PDB entry 4A6T | X-ray diffraction, 1.80 A resolution | chains A and B

[Chain A]
Molecule: Omega transaminase
Organism: Chromobacterium violaceum
Notes: EC 2.6.1.18, 2.6.1.62
UniProtKB: Q7NWG4 (Q7NWG4_CHRVO); residue numbers follow UniProt; this construct covers 1-252, 254-459
Amino-acid sequence (459 residues; each row starts with the number of its first residue; note: 1 number in that range is skipped by the numbering (no residue carries it; nothing is unmodelled there)):
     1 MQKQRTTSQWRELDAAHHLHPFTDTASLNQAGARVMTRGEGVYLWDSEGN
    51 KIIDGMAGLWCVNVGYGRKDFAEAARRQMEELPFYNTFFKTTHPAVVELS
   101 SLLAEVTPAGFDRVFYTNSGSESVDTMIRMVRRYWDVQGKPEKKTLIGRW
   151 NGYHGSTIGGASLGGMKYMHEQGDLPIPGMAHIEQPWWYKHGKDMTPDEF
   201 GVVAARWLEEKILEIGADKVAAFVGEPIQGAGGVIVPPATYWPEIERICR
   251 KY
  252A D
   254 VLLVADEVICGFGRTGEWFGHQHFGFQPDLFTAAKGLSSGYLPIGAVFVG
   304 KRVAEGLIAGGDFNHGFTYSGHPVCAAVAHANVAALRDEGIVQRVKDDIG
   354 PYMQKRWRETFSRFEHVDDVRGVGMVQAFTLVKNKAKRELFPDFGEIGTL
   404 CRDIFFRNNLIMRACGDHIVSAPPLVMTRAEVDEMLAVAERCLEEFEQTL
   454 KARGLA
Disordered / not traced: 1-4, 459
Covalently attached groups: pyridoxal phosphate (PLP) linked to Lys288
Ligand contacts: pyridoxal phosphate (PLP): Ser119, Gly120, Ser121, Val124, Tyr153, His154, Gly155, Glu226, Asp259, Val261, Ile262

[Chain B]
Molecule: Omega transaminase
Organism: Chromobacterium violaceum
Notes: EC 2.6.1.18, 2.6.1.62
UniProtKB: Q7NWG4 (Q7NWG4_CHRVO); residues 1-459 here = UniProt positions 1-459
Amino-acid sequence (459 residues; numbered 1 to 459; the number before each row is that of its first residue):
     1 MQKQRTTSQWRELDAAHHLHPFTDTASLNQAGARVMTRGEGVYLWDSEGN
    51 KIIDGMAGLWCVNVGYGRKDFAEAARRQMEELPFYNTFFKTTHPAVVELS
   101 SLLAEVTPAGFDRVFYTNSGSESVDTMIRMVRRYWDVQGKPEKKTLIGRW
   151 NGYHGSTIGGASLGGMKYMHEQGDLPIPGMAHIEQPWWYKHGKDMTPDEF
   201 GVVAARWLEEKILEIGADKVAAFVGEPIQGAGGVIVPPATYWPEIERICR
   251 KYDVLLVADEVICGFGRTGEWFGHQHFGFQPDLFTAAKGLSSGYLPIGAV
   301 FVGKRVAEGLIAGGDFNHGFTYSGHPVCAAVAHANVAALRDEGIVQRVKD
   351 DIGPYMQKRWRETFSRFEHVDDVRGVGMVQAFTLVKNKAKRELFPDFGEI
   401 GTLCRDIFFRNNLIMRACGDHIVSAPPLVMTRAEVDEMLAVAERCLEEFE
   451 QTLKARGLA
Disordered / not traced: 1-4, 459
Covalently attached groups: pyridoxal phosphate (PLP) linked to Lys288
Ligand contacts: pyridoxal phosphate (PLP): Ser119, Gly120, Ser121, Val124, Tyr153, His154, Gly155, Glu226, Asp259, Val261, Ile262, Ala287

[How chain A and chain B interact]
Residue-residue contacts - 254 pairs, chain A then chain B:
  Arg5(A) - Glu98(B)  salt bridge
  Trp10(A) - Pro94(B)  hydrophobic
  Trp10(A) - Val97(B)
  Leu13(A) - Val97(B)  hydrophobic
  Leu13(A) - Ser101(B)
  Asp14(A) - Thr92(B)  hydrogen bond
  Asp14(A) - Val97(B)
  Ala15(A) - Arg113(B)  hydrogen bond (backbone-side chain)
  Ala16(A) - Asp112(B)
  Ala16(A) - Arg113(B)
  His17(A) - Ser100(B)
  His17(A) - Ala104(B)
  His17(A) - Asp112(B)  hydrogen bond (side chain-backbone)
  His17(A) - Arg113(B)
  His17(A) - Val114(B)  hydrogen bond (backbone-backbone)
  His18(A) - Thr87(B)
  His18(A) - Thr92(B)
  His18(A) - Val96(B)
  His18(A) - Ser100(B)
  His18(A) - Val114(B)
  His18(A) - Tyr116(B)
  Leu19(A) - Arg113(B)
  Leu19(A) - Val114(B)  hydrogen bond (backbone-backbone)
  Leu19(A) - Phe115(B)
  Leu19(A) - Val302(B)  hydrophobic
  His20(A) - Thr87(B)  hydrogen bond (side chain-backbone)
  His20(A) - Thr91(B)  hydrogen bond (side chain-backbone)
  His20(A) - Thr92(B)
  His20(A) - Phe115(B)
  Pro21(A) - Thr87(B)
  Pro21(A) - Phe88(B)  hydrophobic
  Pro21(A) - His318(B)
  Pro21(A) - Gly319(B)
  Pro21(A) - Ser323(B)
  Phe22(A) - Phe88(B)  hydrophobic
  Phe22(A) - Phe316(B)  hydrogen bond (backbone-backbone)
  Phe22(A) - Asn317(B)
  Phe22(A) - His318(B)  hydrogen bond (backbone-backbone)
  Phe22(A) - Gly319(B)
  Thr23(A) - Gly314(B)
  Thr23(A) - Asp315(B)
  Thr23(A) - Phe316(B)  hydrogen bond (backbone-backbone)
  Asp24(A) - Gly314(B)
  Asp24(A) - Asp315(B)
  Thr25(A) - Ile311(B)
  Ala26(A) - Ile311(B)  hydrophobic
  Leu28(A) - Lys90(B)
  Asn29(A) - Arg113(B)
  Ala33(A) - Lys90(B)
  Arg34(A) - Lys90(B)  hydrogen bond (backbone-backbone)
  Arg34(A) - Thr91(B)
  Arg34(A) - Thr92(B)  hydrogen bond (backbone-backbone)
  Val35(A) - Thr92(B)
  Val35(A) - Pro94(B)
  Met36(A) - Leu82(B)
  Met36(A) - Tyr85(B)  hydrophobic
  Met36(A) - Thr91(B)
  Met36(A) - Thr92(B)  hydrogen bond (backbone-backbone)
  Met36(A) - His93(B)
  Met36(A) - Pro94(B)
  Thr37(A) - Glu81(B)
  Thr37(A) - Leu82(B)
  Arg38(A) - Glu81(B)
  Arg38(A) - Leu82(B)
  Gly39(A) - Glu81(B)  hydrogen bond (backbone-backbone)
  Gly39(A) - Leu82(B)
  Leu44(A) - Leu82(B)  hydrophobic
  Leu44(A) - Tyr85(B)  hydrophobic
  Gly58(A) - Phe84(B)
  Gly58(A) - Asn86(B)  hydrogen bond (backbone-side chain)
  Leu59(A) - Phe84(B)
  Leu59(A) - Phe88(B)  hydrophobic
  Leu59(A) - Phe89(B)  hydrophobic
  Cys61(A) - Phe84(B)  hydrophobic
  Tyr66(A) - Phe84(B)
  Tyr66(A) - Tyr85(B)
  Lys69(A) - Glu80(B)
  Phe71(A) - Met79(B)
  Ala72(A) - Arg76(B)
  Ala72(A) - Met79(B)  hydrophobic
  Ala72(A) - Glu80(B)
  Ala75(A) - Met79(B)  hydrophobic
  Arg76(A) - Ala72(B)
  Met79(A) - Phe71(B)
  Met79(A) - Ala72(B)  hydrophobic
  Met79(A) - Ala75(B)  hydrophobic
  Met79(A) - Tyr294(B)  hydrophobic
  Met79(A) - Leu295(B)  hydrophobic
  Glu80(A) - Lys69(B)
  Glu80(A) - Ala72(B)
  Glu81(A) - Arg38(B)
  Glu81(A) - Gly39(B)  hydrogen bond (backbone-backbone)
  Leu82(A) - Met36(B)
  Leu82(A) - Thr37(B)
  Leu82(A) - Gly39(B)
  Leu82(A) - Leu44(B)  hydrophobic
  Pro83(A) - Tyr294(B)  hydrophobic
  Phe84(A) - Leu59(B)
  Phe84(A) - Cys61(B)  hydrophobic
  Phe84(A) - Val62(B)  hydrophobic
  Phe84(A) - Tyr66(B)
  Phe84(A) - Gly293(B)
  Tyr85(A) - Met36(B)  hydrophobic
  Tyr85(A) - Leu44(B)  hydrophobic
  Tyr85(A) - Tyr66(B)
  Tyr85(A) - Ile414(B)
  Asn86(A) - Gly58(B)  hydrogen bond (side chain-backbone)
  Asn86(A) - Leu59(B)
  Thr87(A) - His18(B)
  Thr87(A) - His20(B)  hydrogen bond (backbone-side chain)
  Thr87(A) - Pro21(B)
  Phe88(A) - Pro21(B)  hydrophobic
  Phe88(A) - Phe22(B)  hydrophobic
  Phe88(A) - Leu59(B)  hydrophobic
  Phe89(A) - Arg416(B)
  Lys90(A) - Leu28(B)
  Lys90(A) - Ala33(B)
  Lys90(A) - Arg34(B)  hydrogen bond (backbone-backbone)
  Thr91(A) - His20(B)  hydrogen bond (backbone-side chain)
  Thr91(A) - Arg34(B)
  Thr92(A) - Asp14(B)  hydrogen bond
  Thr92(A) - His18(B)
  Thr92(A) - His20(B)
  Thr92(A) - Arg34(B)  hydrogen bond (backbone-backbone)
  Thr92(A) - Val35(B)
  Thr92(A) - Met36(B)  hydrogen bond (backbone-backbone)
  His93(A) - Met36(B)
  Pro94(A) - Trp10(B)  hydrophobic
  Pro94(A) - Met36(B)
  Val96(A) - His18(B)
  Val97(A) - Trp10(B)
  Val97(A) - Leu13(B)  hydrophobic
  Val97(A) - Asp14(B)
  Glu98(A) - Arg5(B)  salt bridge
  Glu98(A) - Trp10(B)  hydrogen bond
  Ser100(A) - His17(B)
  Ser100(A) - His18(B)
  Ser101(A) - Leu13(B)
  Ala104(A) - His17(B)
  Asp112(A) - Ala16(B)
  Asp112(A) - His17(B)  hydrogen bond (backbone-side chain)
  Arg113(A) - Ala15(B)  hydrogen bond (side chain-backbone)
  Arg113(A) - Ala16(B)
  Arg113(A) - His17(B)
  Arg113(A) - Leu19(B)
  Arg113(A) - Asn29(B)
  Val114(A) - His17(B)  hydrogen bond (backbone-backbone)
  Val114(A) - His18(B)
  Val114(A) - Leu19(B)  hydrogen bond (backbone-backbone)
  Phe115(A) - Leu19(B)
  Phe115(A) - His20(B)
  Tyr116(A) - His18(B)
  Asn118(A) - Asn118(B)
  Asn118(A) - Ser119(B)
  Asn118(A) - Pro296(B)
  Asn118(A) - Tyr322(B)
  Ser119(A) - Asn118(B)
  Ser119(A) - Glu122(B)  hydrogen bond
  Ser121(A) - Phe320(B)
  Glu122(A) - Ser119(B)  hydrogen bond
  Glu122(A) - Glu122(B)
  Asp125(A) - Thr157(B)
  Asp125(A) - Ile158(B)  hydrogen bond (side chain-backbone)
  Ile128(A) - Ile158(B)  hydrophobic
  Arg129(A) - Ser156(B)  hydrogen bond
  Arg129(A) - Ile158(B)
  Arg129(A) - Met169(B)  hydrogen bond (side chain-backbone)
  Arg129(A) - Gln172(B)  hydrogen bond (side chain-backbone)
  Arg132(A) - Gly173(B)  hydrogen bond (side chain-backbone)
  Arg133(A) - Gln172(B)
  Lys144(A) - Asp174(B)  salt bridge
  Ser156(A) - Arg129(B)
  Ser156(A) - His318(B)  hydrogen bond (backbone-side chain)
  Ser156(A) - Gly319(B)  hydrogen bond (side chain-backbone)
  Ser156(A) - Phe320(B)
  Thr157(A) - Asp125(B)
  Thr157(A) - Thr157(B)
  Ile158(A) - Asp125(B)  hydrogen bond (backbone-side chain)
  Ile158(A) - Arg129(B)
  Ile158(A) - Ile177(B)  hydrophobic
  Gly159(A) - Ile158(B)
  Tyr168(A) - Asn317(B)  hydrogen bond (backbone-side chain)
  Met169(A) - Arg129(B)
  Met169(A) - Asn317(B)
  Glu171(A) - Asp136(B)
  Gln172(A) - Arg129(B)  hydrogen bond (backbone-side chain)
  Gln172(A) - Arg133(B)
  Gln172(A) - Asp315(B)  hydrogen bond (side chain-backbone)
  Gln172(A) - Phe316(B)
  Gln172(A) - Asn317(B)  hydrogen bond (side chain-backbone)
  Gly173(A) - Arg129(B)
  Gly173(A) - Arg132(B)  hydrogen bond (backbone-side chain)
  Asp174(A) - Lys144(B)  salt bridge
  Leu175(A) - Arg129(B)
  Ile177(A) - Ile158(B)  hydrophobic
  Ile177(A) - Ile177(B)  hydrophobic
  Pro178(A) - Pro178(B)
  Lys288(A) - Thr321(B)
  Lys288(A) - Tyr322(B)  hydrogen bond (backbone-side chain)
  Ser291(A) - Tyr322(B)
  Gly293(A) - Phe84(B)
  Gly293(A) - Tyr322(B)
  Gly293(A) - His325(B)  hydrogen bond (backbone-side chain)
  Tyr294(A) - Met79(B)  hydrophobic
  Tyr294(A) - Pro83(B)  hydrophobic
  Tyr294(A) - His325(B)  hydrogen bond (backbone-side chain)
  Leu295(A) - Met79(B)  hydrophobic
  Leu295(A) - Leu295(B)  hydrophobic
  Leu295(A) - His325(B)
  Leu295(A) - Val327(B)  hydrophobic
  Pro296(A) - Asn118(B)
  Pro296(A) - Tyr322(B)  hydrophobic
  Pro296(A) - Cys328(B)
  Ile297(A) - Tyr322(B)
  Val302(A) - Leu19(B)  hydrophobic
  Gly314(A) - Thr23(B)
  Gly314(A) - Asp24(B)
  Asp315(A) - Thr23(B)
  Asp315(A) - Asp24(B)  hydrogen bond (side chain-backbone)
  Asp315(A) - Gln172(B)  hydrogen bond (backbone-side chain)
  Phe316(A) - Phe22(B)  hydrogen bond (backbone-backbone)
  Phe316(A) - Thr23(B)  hydrogen bond (backbone-backbone)
  Phe316(A) - Gln172(B)
  Asn317(A) - Phe22(B)
  Asn317(A) - Tyr168(B)  hydrogen bond (side chain-backbone)
  Asn317(A) - Met169(B)
  Asn317(A) - Gln172(B)  hydrogen bond (backbone-side chain)
  His318(A) - Pro21(B)
  His318(A) - Phe22(B)  hydrogen bond (backbone-backbone)
  His318(A) - Ser156(B)  hydrogen bond
  Gly319(A) - Pro21(B)
  Gly319(A) - Phe22(B)
  Gly319(A) - Ser156(B)  hydrogen bond (backbone-side chain)
  Phe320(A) - Ser121(B)
  Phe320(A) - Ser156(B)
  Phe320(A) - Thr157(B)
  Thr321(A) - Leu59(B)
  Thr321(A) - Lys288(B)
  Tyr322(A) - Asn118(B)
  Tyr322(A) - Lys288(B)  hydrogen bond (side chain-backbone)
  Tyr322(A) - Gly293(B)
  Tyr322(A) - Pro296(B)  hydrophobic
  Tyr322(A) - Ile297(B)
  Ser323(A) - Pro21(B)
  His325(A) - Gly293(B)  hydrogen bond (side chain-backbone)
  His325(A) - Tyr294(B)  hydrogen bond (side chain-backbone)
  His325(A) - Leu295(B)
  Val327(A) - Leu295(B)  hydrophobic
  Cys328(A) - Pro296(B)
  Arg405(A) - Lys90(B)
  Phe409(A) - Phe89(B)
  Phe409(A) - Thr91(B)
  Ile414(A) - Tyr85(B)
  Arg416(A) - Phe89(B)
Also at the interface, not in a pair above, chain A (120 interface residues in all): Asp54, Met56, Val62, Met130, Asp136, Tyr153, Ala287, Ile311, Val331, Asp406
Also at the interface, not in a pair above, chain B (118 interface residues in all): Thr25, Ala26, Asp54, Met56, Ile128, Met130, Tyr153, Gly159, Ala161, Glu171, Leu175, Ala287, Ser291, Phe409

[In short]
Chain A and chain B form an interface of 120 and 118 residues respectively, with 58 hydrogen bonds and 4 salt
bridges. Polar contacts include Arg5(A)-Glu98(B), Lys144(A)-Asp174(B) and Asp14(A)-Thr92(B). Covalently linked
pyridoxal phosphate: at Lys288(A). Pyridoxal phosphate is covalently linked to Lys288(B).
Both chains are Omega transaminase (Chromobacterium violaceum). Entry 4A6T (Crystal structure of the omega
transaminase from Chromobacterium violaceum in complex with PLP) was determined by X-ray diffraction,
deposited together with 4A6R, 4A6U and 4A72.
